Entry 5UKR (X-ray diffraction, 2.71 A resolution); this record covers chains H and G of the 3 polymer chains in the assembly.

== Chain H ==
Molecule: DH522.2 Fab fragment heavy chain
Source organism: Macaca mulatta
Notes: antibody fragment or engineered binder
Chain sequence (230 residues; each row starts with the number of its first residue; a row labelled like 82A-82C holds insertion residues (82A, then the next letters in order)):
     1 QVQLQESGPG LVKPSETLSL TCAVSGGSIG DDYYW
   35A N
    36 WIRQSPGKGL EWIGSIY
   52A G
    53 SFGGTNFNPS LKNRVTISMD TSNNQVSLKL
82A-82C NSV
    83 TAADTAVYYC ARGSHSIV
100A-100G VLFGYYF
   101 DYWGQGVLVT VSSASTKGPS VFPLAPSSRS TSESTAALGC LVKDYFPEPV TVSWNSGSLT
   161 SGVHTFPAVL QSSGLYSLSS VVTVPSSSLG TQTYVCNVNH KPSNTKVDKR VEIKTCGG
Not modelled in the structure: 127-132, 216-218
Disulfides: Cys-22/Cys-92, Cys-140/Cys-196

== Chain G ==
Molecule: Chimeric B.YU2 gp120 core derived from HIV-1 Env
Source organism: Human immunodeficiency virus 1
Chain sequence (313 residues; each row starts with the number of its first residue):
    79 GARSEVKLEN VTENFNMWKN NMVEQMHEDI ISLWDQSLKP CVKLTPLCVG AGSCNTSVIT
   139 QACPKVSFEP IPIHYCAPAG FAILKCNDKK FNGTGPCTNV STVQCTHGIR PVVSTQLLLN
   199 GSLAEEEIVI RSENFTNNAK TIIVQLNESV VINCTGAGHC NLSKTQWENT LEQIAIKLKE
   259 QFGNNKTIIF NPSSGGDPEI VTHSFNCGGE FFYCNSTQLF TWNDTRKLNN TGRNITLPCR
   319 IKQIINMWQE VGKAMYAPPI RGQIRCSSNI TGLLLTRDGG KDTNGTEIFR PGGGDMRDNW
   379 RSELYKYKVV KIE
Not modelled in the structure: 79-89, 116-159, 167-168, 181-186, 202-206, 259-262, 300-310, 326-342, 359-361, 389-391
Disulfides: Cys-164/Cys-175, Cys-232/Cys-238, Cys-285/Cys-344, Cys-292/Cys-317
Glycans and other covalent adducts: N-acetylglucosamine (NAG) linked to Asn-198, Asn-212, Asn-231, Asn-239, Asn-293, Asn-347

== Chain H / chain G interface ==
Pairs across the interface (28; chain H residue first):
  Asp-32(H) / Arg-318(G)  salt bridge
  Asp-32(H) / Lys-320(G)  salt bridge
  Tyr-34(H) / Asp-275(G)  hydrogen bond
  Tyr-34(H) / Pro-276(G)
  Tyr-52(H) / Gly-274(G)
  Tyr-52(H) / Pro-276(G)  hydrophobic
  Ser-53(H) / Arg-318(G)  hydrogen bond
  Phe-54(H) / Pro-276(G)  hydrophobic
  Gly-56(H) / Gly-274(G)
  Thr-57(H) / Gly-273(G)
  Thr-57(H) / Gly-274(G)
  Asn-58(H) / Gly-273(G)
  Asn-58(H) / Gly-274(G)
  Asn-58(H) / Asp-275(G)  hydrogen bond
  Ser-98(H) / Glu-277(G)
  Ser-98(H) / Asn-324(G)
  Ile-99(H) / Glu-277(G)
  Val-100(H) / Glu-277(G)  hydrogen bond (backbone-side chain)
  Val-100A(H) / Val-191(G)  hydrophobic
  Val-100A(H) / Thr-193(G)
  Val-100A(H) / Glu-277(G)  hydrogen bond (backbone-side chain)
  Val-100A(H) / Gly-372(G)
  Val-100A(H) / Met-374(G)
  Leu-100B(H) / Ile-109(G)  hydrophobic
  Leu-100B(H) / Trp-112(G)
  Leu-100B(H) / Val-191(G)  hydrophobic
  Leu-100B(H) / Met-374(G)  hydrophobic
  Phe-100C(H) / Asp-113(G)
Other interface residues (no listed pair), chain H (16 interface residues in all): His-97, Tyr-100E
Other interface residues (no listed pair), chain G (19 interface residues in all): His-105, Ile-278, Val-279, Phe-289

== In short ==
Chain H and chain G form an interface of 16 and 19 residues respectively, with 5 hydrogen bonds and 2 salt
bridges. Polar pairs include Asp-32(H)/Arg-318(G), Asp-32(H)/Lys-320(G) and Tyr-34(H)/Asp-275(G).
N-acetylglucosamine is covalently linked to Asn-198(G), Asn-212(G), Asn-231(G), Asn-239(G), Asn-293(G) and
Asn-347(G).
Chain H is DH522.2 Fab fragment heavy chain (Macaca mulatta) and chain G is Chimeric B.YU2 gp120 core derived
from HIV-1 Env (Human immunodeficiency virus 1); the structure, Structure of unliganded anti-gp120 CD4bs
antibody DH522.2 Fab in complex with a gp120 core, was determined by X-ray diffraction together with 5UKO,
5UKP and 5UKQ from the same study.
